PDB entry 8J8Z | electron microscopy, 3.40 A resolution | chains B and U of the 8 polymer chains in the assembly

[Chain B]
Protein: Beta-arrestin-1
Organism: Rattus norvegicus
UniProt: P29066 (ARRB1_RAT); residues 1-418 here = UniProt positions 1-418
Amino-acid sequence (418 residues; row label = number of the first residue in the row):
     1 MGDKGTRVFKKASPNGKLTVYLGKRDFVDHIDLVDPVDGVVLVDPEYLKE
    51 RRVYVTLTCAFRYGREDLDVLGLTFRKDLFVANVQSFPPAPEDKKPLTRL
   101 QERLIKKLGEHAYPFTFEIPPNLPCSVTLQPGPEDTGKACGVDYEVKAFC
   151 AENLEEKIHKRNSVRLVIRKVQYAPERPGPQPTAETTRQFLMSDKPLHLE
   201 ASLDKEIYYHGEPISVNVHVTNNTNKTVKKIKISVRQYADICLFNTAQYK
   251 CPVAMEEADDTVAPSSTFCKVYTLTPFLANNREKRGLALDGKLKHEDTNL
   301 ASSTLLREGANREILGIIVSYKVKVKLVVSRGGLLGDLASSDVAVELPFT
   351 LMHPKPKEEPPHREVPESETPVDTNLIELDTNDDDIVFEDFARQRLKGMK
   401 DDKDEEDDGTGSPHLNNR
Disordered / not traced: 1-5, 330-341, 358-418
Swiss-Prot annotation at these positions:
  - binding site (1D-myo-inositol hexakisphosphate): Lys-250, Met-255, Lys-324, Lys-326
  - modified residue: Tyr-47 (Phosphotyrosine), Ser-412 (Phosphoserine)
  - mutagenesis: Val-53 (V53D: Inhibits internalization of EDNRA, EDNRB and ADRB2. No effect on interaction with SRC; impairs ADRB2- and HTR1A-mediated ERK phosphorylation; impairs sequestration of ADRB2), Pro-91 (P91G: Impairs interaction with SRC; impairs ADRB2- and HTR1A-mediated ERK phosphorylation; no effect on sequestration of ADRB2; when associated with E-121), Pro-121 (P121E: Impairs interaction with SRC; impairs ADRB2- and HTR1A-mediated ERK phosphorylation; no effect on sequestration of ADRB2; when associated with G-91), Ser-412 (S412A: Abolishes phosphorylation and inhibits ADRB2 endocytosis; no effect on interaction with ADRB2; S412D: Impairs interaction with SRC ...)

[Chain U]
Protein: Atypical chemokine receptor 2
Notes: fragment: C-terminal tail
UniProt: O00590 (ACKR2_HUMAN); residues 338-355 here = UniProt positions 338-355
Amino-acid sequence (18 residues; numbered 338 to 355; the number before each row is that of its first residue):
   338 GTAQASLSSCSESSILTA
Disordered / not traced: 338-346, 354-355
Modified residues: Thr-339, Thr-354 (phosphothreonine; TPO); Ser-343, Ser-345, Ser-346, Ser-348, Ser-350, Ser-351 (phosphoserine; SEP)
What the authors report for this chain:
  - post-translational modification sites: Ser-348, Ser-350, Ser-351

[How chain B and chain U interact]
Residue-residue contacts (16; chain B residue first):
  Thr-6(B) with Ile-352(U); Leu-353(U), hydrogen bond (backbone-backbone)
  Arg-7(B) with Ser-350(U); Ser-351(U); Ile-352(U)
  Val-8(B) with Ser-350(U); Ser-351(U), hydrogen bond (backbone-backbone)
  Phe-9(B) with Glu-349(U)
  Lys-10(B) with Ser-348(U); Glu-349(U), salt bridge; Ser-351(U)
  Lys-11(B) with Ser-348(U)
  Arg-25(B) with Ser-348(U)
  Arg-103(B) with Leu-353(U)
  Lys-107(B) with Ser-351(U); Leu-353(U)
Also at the interface, not in a pair above, chain B (12 interface residues in all): Leu-104, Leu-166, Val-167
Also at the interface, not in a pair above, chain U (7 interface residues in all): Cys-347
Interface features reported in the paper:
  - interface residues, chain U: Ser-350(U), Ser-351(U)

[Summary]
12 residues of chain B face 7 of chain U across their interface; the contacts include 2 hydrogen bonds and 1
salt bridge. Among the polar pairs are Lys-10(B)/Glu-349(U), Thr-6(B)/Leu-353(U) and Val-8(B)/Ser-351(U). From
the paper: interface residues Ser-350(U) and Ser-351(U); modification sites Ser-348(U), Ser-350(U) and
Ser-351(U).
Here chain B is Beta-arrestin-1 (Rattus norvegicus) and chain U is Atypical chemokine receptor 2. Entry 8J8Z
(Structure of beta-arrestin1 in complex with D6Rpp) was determined by electron microscopy (same publication as
8GO9, 8J8R, 8J8V, 8J97, 8J9K and 8JAF).
